PDB entry 1IM3 | X-ray diffraction, 2.20 A resolution | chains A and D of the 4 polymer chains in the assembly

[Chain A]
Molecule: HLA class I histocompatibility antigen, a-2 alpha chain
Source organism: Homo sapiens
Notes: fragment: extracellular domain, heavy chain
UniProt: P01892 (1A02_HUMAN); residues 1-275 here correspond to UniProt positions 25-299 (UniProt number = residue number + 24)
Amino-acid sequence (275 residues; each row starts with the number of its first residue):
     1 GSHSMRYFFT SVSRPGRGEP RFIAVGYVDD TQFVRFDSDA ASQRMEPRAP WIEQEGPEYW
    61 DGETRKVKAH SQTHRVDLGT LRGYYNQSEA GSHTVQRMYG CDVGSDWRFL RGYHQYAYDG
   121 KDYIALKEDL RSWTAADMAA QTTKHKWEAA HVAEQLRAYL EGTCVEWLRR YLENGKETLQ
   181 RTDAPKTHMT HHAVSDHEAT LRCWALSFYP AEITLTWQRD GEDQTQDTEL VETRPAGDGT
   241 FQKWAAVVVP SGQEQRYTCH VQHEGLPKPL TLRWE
Disulfide bonds: Cys-101/Cys-164, Cys-203/Cys-259
What the authors report for this chain:
  - post-translational modification sites: Asn-86 (citing earlier work)
  - specificity-determining residues: Gly-175 to Pro-185 (by similarity / conservation)

[Chain D]
Molecule: cytomegalovirus protein US2
Source organism: Human herpesvirus 5
Notes: fragment: recombinant ER-lumenal fragment
UniProt: P09713 (US02_HCMVA); residues 43-137 here = UniProt positions 43-137
Amino-acid sequence (95 residues; numbered 43 to 137; the number before each row is that of its first residue):
    43 PWFQIEDNRC YIDNGKLFAR GSIVGNMSRF VFDPKADYGG VGENLYVHAD DVEFVPGESL
   103 KWNVRNLDVM PIFETLALRL VLQGDVIWLR CVPEL
UniProt features mapped onto this chain:
  - glycosylation: Asn-68 (N-linked (GlcNAc...) asparagine)
Disulfide bonds: Cys-52/Cys-133
What the authors report for this chain:
  - post-translational modification sites: Asn-68 (citing earlier work)

[Chain A / chain D interface]
Contacting residue pairs - 24 pairs, chain A then chain D:
  Ser-105(A) / Arg-71(D)  hydrogen bond (backbone-side chain)
  Ser-105(A) / Gly-126(D)
  Asp-106(A) / Arg-71(D)
  Trp-107(A) / Arg-71(D)
  Lys-176(A) / Phe-72(D)  hydrogen bond (side chain-backbone)
  Glu-177(A) / Tyr-88(D)
  Gln-180(A) / Val-73(D)
  Gln-180(A) / Arg-121(D)  hydrogen bond (backbone-side chain)
  Arg-181(A) / Asp-75(D)  salt bridge
  Arg-181(A) / Pro-76(D)  hydrogen bond (side chain-backbone)
  Arg-181(A) / Asn-86(D)
  Arg-181(A) / Leu-87(D)  hydrogen bond (side chain-backbone)
  Arg-181(A) / Tyr-88(D)
  Arg-181(A) / Arg-121(D)
  Thr-182(A) / Asp-75(D)  hydrogen bond (backbone-side chain)
  Thr-182(A) / Lys-77(D)  hydrogen bond (backbone-side chain)
  Thr-182(A) / Asn-86(D)  hydrogen bond (backbone-side chain)
  Thr-182(A) / Arg-121(D)
  Asp-183(A) / Asn-86(D)  hydrogen bond
  Glu-264(A) / Arg-121(D)
  Glu-264(A) / Trp-130(D)
  Gly-265(A) / Trp-130(D)
  Leu-266(A) / Trp-130(D)
  Pro-267(A) / Trp-130(D)  hydrophobic
Also at the interface, not in a pair above, chain A (15 interface residues in all): Glu-173, Lys-186
Also at the interface, not in a pair above, chain D (16 interface residues in all): Phe-74, Val-83, Gly-84, Gln-125
From the paper, about this interface:
  - interface residues, chain A: Arg-181(A)

[In short]
15 residues of chain A face 16 of chain D across their interface; the contacts include 9 hydrogen bonds and 1
salt bridge. Polar contacts include Arg-181(A)/Asp-75(D), Ser-105(A)/Arg-71(D) and Lys-176(A)/Phe-72(D). From
the paper: the interface residue Arg-181(A); the specificity determinant Gly-175(A).
Chain A is HLA class I histocompatibility antigen, a-2 alpha chain (Homo sapiens) and chain D is
cytomegalovirus protein US2 (Human herpesvirus 5); the structure, Crystal Structure of the human
cytomegalovirus protein US2 bound to the MHC class I molecule HLA-A2/tax, was determined by X-ray diffraction.
